PDB entry 7MYT | X-ray diffraction, 2.10 A resolution | chains A and B

== Chain A ==
Protein: B25.M05 Fab Heavy Chain
From: Homo sapiens
Notes: antibody fragment or engineered binder
Amino-acid sequence (274 residues; each row starts with the number of its first residue; a row labelled like 82A-82C holds insertion residues (82A, then the next letters in order); numbers below 1 keep their minus sign (Met-18 is residue -18)):
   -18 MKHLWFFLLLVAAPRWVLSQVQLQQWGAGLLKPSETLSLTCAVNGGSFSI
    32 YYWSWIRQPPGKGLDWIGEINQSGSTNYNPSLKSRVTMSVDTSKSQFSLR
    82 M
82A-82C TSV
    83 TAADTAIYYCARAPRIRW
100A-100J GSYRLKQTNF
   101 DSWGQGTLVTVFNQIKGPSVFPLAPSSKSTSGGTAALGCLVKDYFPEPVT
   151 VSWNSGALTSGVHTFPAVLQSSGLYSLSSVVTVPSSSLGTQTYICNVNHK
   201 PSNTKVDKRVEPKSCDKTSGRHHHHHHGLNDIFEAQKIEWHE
Disordered / not traced: -18 to 0, 216-242
Disulfides: Cys22-Cys92, Cys139-Cys195

== Chain B ==
Protein: B25.M05 Fab Light Chain
From: Homo sapiens
Notes: antibody fragment or engineered binder
Amino-acid sequence (235 residues; row label = number of the first residue in the row; note: 1 number in that range is skipped by the numbering (no residue carries it; nothing is unmodelled there); a row labelled like 27A-27C holds insertion residues (27A, then the next letters in order); numbers below 1 keep their minus sign (Met-18 is residue -18)):
   -18 MAWALLLLTLLTQGTGSWAQSALTQPAS
    11 VSGSPGQSITISCTGTS
27A-27C NDV
    28 GDYDYVSWYQLHPGKAPKLLIFDVSRRPSGVSDRFSGSKSGDTASLTISG
    78 LQAEDEADYYCSSYTGSS
   95A T
    96 YVFGTGTKVSV
  106A L
   107 SQPKANPTVTLFPPSSEELQANKATLVCLISDFYPGAVTVAWKADSSPVK
   157 AGVETTTPSKQSNNKYAASSYLSLTPEQWKSHRSYSCQVTHEGSTVEKTV
   207 APTECS
Disordered / not traced: -18 to 0, 211-212
Disulfides: Cys23-Cys88, Cys134-Cys193

== Interface between chain A and chain B ==
Residue-residue contacts (78; chain A residue first):
  Ile37(A) - Phe98(B)  hydrophobic
  Gln39(A) - Leu38(B)
  Gly44(A) - Tyr87(B)
  Leu45(A) - Tyr87(B)  hydrophobic
  Leu45(A) - Phe98(B)  hydrophobic
  Trp47(A) - Thr95A(B)
  Trp47(A) - Tyr96(B)
  Trp47(A) - Phe98(B)
  Glu50(A) - Tyr96(B)
  Tyr91(A) - Pro44(B)
  Ala95(A) - Tyr96(B)
  Arg97(A) - Tyr91(B)  hydrogen bond
  Arg97(A) - Tyr96(B)  hydrogen bond
  Leu100E(A) - Tyr32(B)
  Leu100E(A) - Tyr91(B)  hydrophobic
  Lys100F(A) - Asp50(B)  salt bridge
  Lys100F(A) - Arg53(B)
  Gln100G(A) - Asp50(B)  hydrogen bond (backbone-side chain)
  Thr100H(A) - Tyr32(B)
  Thr100H(A) - Ser34(B)
  Thr100H(A) - Asp50(B)  hydrogen bond
  Thr100H(A) - Tyr91(B)
  Thr100H(A) - Tyr96(B)
  Asn100I(A) - Ser34(B)
  Asn100I(A) - Tyr36(B)
  Asn100I(A) - Leu46(B)
  Asn100I(A) - Phe49(B)
  Phe100J(A) - Tyr36(B)  hydrogen bond (backbone-side chain)
  Phe100J(A) - Leu46(B)
  Phe100J(A) - Ser89(B)
  Phe100J(A) - Tyr96(B)  hydrophobic
  Phe100J(A) - Phe98(B)  hydrophobic
  Trp103(A) - Tyr36(B)
  Trp103(A) - Pro44(B)  hydrophobic
  Gly104(A) - Ala43(B)
  Gln105(A) - Ala43(B)
  Ser119(A) - Lys129(B)
  Val120(A) - Glu123(B)
  Phe121(A) - Ser121(B)
  Phe121(A) - Glu123(B)
  Phe121(A) - Glu124(B)
  Phe121(A) - Lys129(B)
  Pro122(A) - Ser121(B)
  Pro122(A) - Glu123(B)
  Leu123(A) - Phe118(B)  hydrophobic
  Leu123(A) - Val133(B)  hydrophobic
  Ala124(A) - Phe118(B)
  Ser126(A) - Thr116(B)
  Ser126(A) - Phe118(B)
  Lys128(A) - Val115(B)
  Lys128(A) - Thr116(B)
  Ala136(A) - Phe118(B)
  Leu140(A) - Thr131(B)
  Leu140(A) - Tyr177(B)  hydrophobic
  Lys142(A) - Glu124(B)  salt bridge
  Lys142(A) - Lys129(B)
  Lys142(A) - Thr131(B)
  His163(A) - Lys166(B)
  His163(A) - Gln167(B)
  His163(A) - Ala173(B)
  Phe165(A) - Leu135(B)  hydrophobic
  Phe165(A) - Ala173(B)  hydrophobic
  Phe165(A) - Ala174(B)
  Phe165(A) - Ser175(B)
  Pro166(A) - Thr162(B)
  Pro166(A) - Ser165(B)
  Val168(A) - Glu160(B)
  Val168(A) - Thr161(B)
  Val168(A) - Thr162(B)
  Val168(A) - Tyr177(B)  hydrophobic
  Leu169(A) - Glu160(B)
  Gln170(A) - Glu160(B)
  Ser171(A) - Glu160(B)
  Leu177(A) - Tyr177(B)
  Ser178(A) - Val133(B)
  Ser178(A) - Tyr177(B)  hydrogen bond
  Val180(A) - Leu135(B)  hydrophobic
  Lys208(A) - Glu123(B)  salt bridge
Also at the interface, not in a pair above, chain A (49 interface residues in all): Lys43, Asp46, Asn58, Pro61, Trp100, Asp101, Leu137, Ala167, Lys213
Also at the interface, not in a pair above, chain B (47 interface residues in all): Asp31, Lys42, Ser95, Gly99, Thr100, Leu117, Pro119, Ile136, Thr163, Ser179, Lys204

== Overview ==
49 residues of chain A and 47 residues of chain B are in contact; the contacts include 6 hydrogen bonds and 3
salt bridges. Polar contacts include Lys100F(A)-Asp50(B), Lys142(A)-Glu124(B) and Lys208(A)-Glu123(B).
Chain A is B25.M05 Fab Heavy Chain and chain B is B25.M05 Fab Light Chain, both from Homo sapiens; the
structure, Crystal Structure of HPV L1-directed B25.M05 Fab, was determined by X-ray diffraction.
